6Q8T - chain A; structure by X-ray diffraction, 1.74 A resolution.

[Chain A]
Name: Lysozyme C
From: Gallus gallus
Notes: EC 3.2.1.17
UniProt: P00698 (LYSC_CHICK); residues 1-129 here correspond to UniProt positions 19-147 (UniProt number = residue number + 18)
Sequence (129 residues; numbered 1 to 129; the number before each row is that of its first residue):
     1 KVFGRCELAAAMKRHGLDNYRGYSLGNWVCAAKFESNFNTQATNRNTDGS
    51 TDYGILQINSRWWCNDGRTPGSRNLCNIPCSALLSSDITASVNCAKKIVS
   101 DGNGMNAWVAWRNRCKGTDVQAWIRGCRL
Disulfides: Cys-6/Cys-127, Cys-30/Cys-115, Cys-64/Cys-80, Cys-76/Cys-94

[Summary]
Chain A is Lysozyme C (Gallus gallus); the structure, Cryo structure of HEWL at 81 kGy, was determined by
X-ray diffraction, deposited together with 6Q88.
